PDB entry 5V8M | electron microscopy, 4.40 A resolution (low resolution: residue-level contacts below are approximate; hydrogen-bond / salt-bridge calls are withheld) | chains H and L of the 12 polymer chains in the assembly

Chain H:
Name: antibody 3BNC117, heavy chain
Source organism: Homo sapiens
Notes: fragment: Fab; antibody fragment or engineered binder
Sequence (226 residues; numbered 1 to 216 plus 10 insertion-coded residues; the number before each row is that of its first residue; a row labelled like 71A-71D holds insertion residues (71A, then the next letters in order)):
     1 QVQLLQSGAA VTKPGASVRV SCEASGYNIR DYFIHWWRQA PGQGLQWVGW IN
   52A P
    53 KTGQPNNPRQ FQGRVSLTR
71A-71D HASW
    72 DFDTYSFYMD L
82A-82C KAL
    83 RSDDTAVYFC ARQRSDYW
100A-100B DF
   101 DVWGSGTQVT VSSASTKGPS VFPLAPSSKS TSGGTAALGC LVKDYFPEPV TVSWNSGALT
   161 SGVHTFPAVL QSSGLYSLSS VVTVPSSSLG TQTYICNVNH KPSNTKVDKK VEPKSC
Unresolved in the structure: 112-216
Disulfides: Cys22-Cys92
Reported in the primary citation:
  - binding site for N-acetylglucosamine: His71A

Chain L:
Name: antibody 3BNC117, light chain
Source organism: Homo sapiens
Notes: fragment: Fab; antibody fragment or engineered binder
Sequence (206 residues; numbered 1 to 214; 8 numbers in that range are skipped by the numbering (no residue carries them; nothing is unmodelled there); the number before each row is that of its first residue):
     1 DIQMTQSPSS LSASVGDTVT ITCQANG
    32 YLNWYQQRRG KAPKLLIYDG SKLERGVPSR FSGRRWGQEY NLTINNLQPE DIATYFCQVY
    96 EFVVPGTRLD LKRTVAAPSV FIFPPSDEQL KSGTASVVCL LNNFYPREAK VQWKVDNALQ
   156 SGNSQESVTE QDSKDSTYSL SSTLTLSKAD YEKHKVYACE VTHQGLSSPV TKSFNRGEC
Unresolved in the structure: 107-214
Disulfides: Cys23-Cys88
Covalently attached groups: N-acetylglucosamine (NAG) linked to Asn72

Chain H / chain L interface:
Residue-residue contacts (25):
  Trp37(H) - Glu96(L)
  Gln39(H) - Gln38(L)
  Leu45(H) - Gln38(L)
  Leu45(H) - Pro44(L)
  Leu45(H) - Val98(L)
  Trp47(H) - Glu96(L)
  Arg96(H) - Glu55(L)
  Asp98(H) - Tyr91(L)
  Tyr99(H) - Tyr32(L)
  Tyr99(H) - Asn34(L)
  Tyr99(H) - Asp50(L)
  Trp100(H) - Asn34(L)
  Trp100(H) - Tyr36(L)
  Trp100(H) - Gln89(L)
  Trp100(H) - Tyr91(L)
  Trp100(H) - Glu96(L)
  Asp100A(H) - Asn34(L)
  Asp100A(H) - Tyr36(L)
  Asp100A(H) - Tyr49(L)
  Phe100B(H) - Tyr36(L)
  Asp101(H) - Glu55(L)
  Trp103(H) - Tyr36(L)
  Trp103(H) - Ala43(L)
  Trp103(H) - Pro44(L)
  Gly104(H) - Ala43(L)
Other interface residues (no listed pair), chain H (15 interface residues in all): Gly44, Ser105
Other interface residues (no listed pair), chain L (18 interface residues in all): Lys45, Leu46, Phe87, Pro100, Gly101

Summary:
The interface between chain H and chain L involves 15 residues on one side and 18 on the other. Covalently
linked N-acetylglucosamine: at Asn72(L). The paper reports a binding site for N-acetylglucosamine at
His71A(H).
Here chain H is antibody 3BNC117, heavy chain and chain L is antibody 3BNC117, light chain, both from Homo
sapiens. Entry 5V8M (BG505 SOSIP.664 trimer in complex with broadly neutralizing HIV antibody 3BNC117) was
determined by electron microscopy (same publication as 5V8L and 5UY3).
